2C4E - chain A; structure by X-ray diffraction, 1.70 A resolution.

[Chain A]
Molecule: Sugar kinase MJ0406
From: Methanococcus jannaschii
UniProtKB: Q57849 (Y406_METJA); residues 1-302 here = UniProt positions 1-302
Sequence (302 residues; row label = number of the first residue in the row):
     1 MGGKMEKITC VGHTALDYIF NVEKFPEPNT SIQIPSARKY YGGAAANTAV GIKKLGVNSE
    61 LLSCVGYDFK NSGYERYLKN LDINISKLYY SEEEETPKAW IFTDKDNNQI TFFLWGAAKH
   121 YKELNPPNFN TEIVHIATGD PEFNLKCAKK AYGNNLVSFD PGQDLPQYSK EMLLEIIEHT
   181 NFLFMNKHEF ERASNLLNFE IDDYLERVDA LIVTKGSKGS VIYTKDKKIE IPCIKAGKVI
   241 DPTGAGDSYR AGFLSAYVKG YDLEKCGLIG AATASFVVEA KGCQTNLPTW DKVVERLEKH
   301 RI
Unresolved in the structure: 1, 301-302
Swiss-Prot annotation at these positions:
  - active site: Asp-247 (Proton acceptor)
  - binding site (substrate): Asp-17, Gln-33, Gly-43, Asn-47, Thr-111 to Phe-113, Gln-163, Asp-247
  - binding site (ATP): Gln-109, Asn-186, Thr-214 to Gly-219
  - site: Arg-250 (Transition state stabilizer)

[In short]
UniProt lists active-site residue Asp-247, 9 substrate-binding residues and 8 ATP-binding residues.
Chain A is Sugar kinase MJ0406 (Methanococcus jannaschii); the structure, Crystal Structure of
Methanocaldococcus jannaschii Nucleoside Kinase - An Archaeal Member of the Ribokinase Family, was determined
by X-ray diffraction, deposited together with 2C49.
